8BAM - chains A and B; structure by X-ray diffraction, 1.65 A resolution.

Chain A (and B):
Protein: Probable vanillyl-alcohol oxidase
Organism: Rhodococcus jostii RHA1
Notes: EC 1.1.3.38; chain B of this document is another copy of the same molecule, construct and numbering; everything in this record applies to it too
Reference sequence: Q0SBK1 (Q0SBK1_RHOJR); residues 1-526 here = UniProt positions 1-526
Sequence (526 residues; each row starts with the number of its first residue):
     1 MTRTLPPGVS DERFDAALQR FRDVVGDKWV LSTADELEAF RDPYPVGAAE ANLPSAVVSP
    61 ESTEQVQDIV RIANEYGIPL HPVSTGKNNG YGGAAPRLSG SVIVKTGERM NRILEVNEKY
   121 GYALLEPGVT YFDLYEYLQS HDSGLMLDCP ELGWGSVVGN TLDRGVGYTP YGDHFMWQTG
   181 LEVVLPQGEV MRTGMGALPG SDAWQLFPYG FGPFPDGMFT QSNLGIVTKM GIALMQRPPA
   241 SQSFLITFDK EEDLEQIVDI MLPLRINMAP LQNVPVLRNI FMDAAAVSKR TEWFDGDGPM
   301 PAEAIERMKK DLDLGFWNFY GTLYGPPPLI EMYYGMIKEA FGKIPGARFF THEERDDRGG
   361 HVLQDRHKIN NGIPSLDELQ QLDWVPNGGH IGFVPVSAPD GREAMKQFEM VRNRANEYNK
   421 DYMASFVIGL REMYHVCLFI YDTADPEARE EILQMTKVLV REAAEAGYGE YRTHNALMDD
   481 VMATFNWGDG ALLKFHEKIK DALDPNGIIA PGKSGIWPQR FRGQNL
Disordered / not traced: 1
Construct notes: engineered mutation H81 (Ser in Q0SBK1), E151 (Asp in Q0SBK1), Q381 (Leu in Q0SBK1), V394 (Ser in Q0SBK1), M423 (Ala in Q0SBK1), S425 (Gln in Q0SBK1), V427 (Ile in Q0SBK1), Y434 (His in Q0SBK1), D445 (Ile in Q0SBK1), P518 (Ser in Q0SBK1)
Residues lining bound ligands:
  - FAD (flavin-adenine dinucleotide): Y44, H81, P82, V83, S84, T85, G86, K87, N88, N89, Y91, G93, T106, P127, Y131, P150, E151, L152, G155, S156, G159, N160, L162, D163, G165, V166, Y168, G225, I226, V227, E378, Q381, H390, L438, Y471, R472, K513
  - 2,6-dimethoxy-4-(3-oxidanylpropyl)phenol (QBF): N89, Y91, E151, V166, Y168, R278, M282, R366, H390, G392, S425, V427, Y434, V436, L438, Y471, R472
From the paper describing this entry:
  - mutagenesis - L381Q: decreased catalytic activity on dihydrosinapyl alcohol
  - mutagenesis - I427V: increased catalytic activity on dihydrosinapyl alcohol
  - mutagenesis - I427V: decreased catalytic activity on dihydroconiferyl alcohol
  - binding site for 2,6-dimethoxy-4-(3-oxidanylpropyl)phenol: R278
  - catalytic residues: E151 (proposed by the authors, not directly observed)
  - mutagenesis - L381Q: decreased catalytic activity on 2,6-dimethoxy-4-(3-oxidanylpropyl)phenol
  - mutagenesis - I427V: increased catalytic activity on 2,6-dimethoxy-4-(3-oxidanylpropyl)phenol

Chain A / chain B interface:
Contacting residue pairs - 163 pairs, chain A then chain B:
  K119(A) - I266(B)
  K119(A) - D400(B)  salt bridge
  Y120(A) - L262(B)  hydrophobic
  Y120(A) - I266(B)
  Y120(A) - A398(B)
  Y120(A) - P399(B)  hydrophobic
  Y120(A) - D400(B)
  Y120(A) - R431(B)  hydrogen bond (backbone-side chain)
  G121(A) - R431(B)  hydrogen bond (backbone-side chain)
  R164(A) - Y209(B)
  R164(A) - G210(B)
  R164(A) - G212(B)  hydrogen bond (side chain-backbone)
  R164(A) - F214(B)
  Y171(A) - R431(B)  hydrogen bond
  D173(A) - Y209(B)  hydrogen bond
  F175(A) - Y209(B)  hydrophobic
  F175(A) - F214(B)  hydrophobic
  W177(A) - L430(B)  hydrophobic
  W177(A) - R431(B)
  E182(A) - W487(B)
  E189(A) - K498(B)  salt bridge
  V190(A) - W487(B)
  V190(A) - A491(B)
  M191(A) - W487(B)  hydrophobic
  M191(A) - A491(B)
  M191(A) - L492(B)  hydrophobic
  M191(A) - F495(B)  hydrophobic
  R192(A) - W487(B)
  G194(A) - F485(B)
  M195(A) - G469(B)
  M195(A) - F485(B)  hydrophobic
  G196(A) - W487(B)
  A197(A) - F485(B)
  A197(A) - N486(B)  hydrogen bond (backbone-backbone)
  A197(A) - W487(B)  hydrogen bond (backbone-backbone)
  A197(A) - L492(B)  hydrophobic
  L198(A) - G467(B)
  L198(A) - Y468(B)
  L198(A) - G469(B)
  L198(A) - T484(B)
  L198(A) - F485(B)  hydrophobic
  P199(A) - T484(B)
  P199(A) - N486(B)
  P199(A) - W487(B)
  S201(A) - G467(B)
  L206(A) - A398(B)  hydrophobic
  L206(A) - R431(B)
  L206(A) - E432(B)
  F207(A) - V396(B)  hydrophobic
  F207(A) - E432(B)
  F207(A) - Y434(B)
  Y209(A) - R164(B)
  Y209(A) - D173(B)  hydrogen bond
  Y209(A) - F175(B)  hydrophobic
  G210(A) - Y471(B)
  F211(A) - Q221(B)
  F211(A) - E470(B)
  F211(A) - Y471(B)
  F211(A) - T473(B)
  F211(A) - V481(B)  hydrophobic
  F211(A) - M482(B)  hydrophobic
  F211(A) - F485(B)  hydrophobic
  F211(A) - S514(B)
  G212(A) - R164(B)  hydrogen bond (backbone-side chain)
  G212(A) - T220(B)
  G212(A) - Q221(B)  hydrogen bond (backbone-side chain)
  G212(A) - S514(B)
  P213(A) - G217(B)
  P213(A) - M218(B)
  P213(A) - T220(B)
  P213(A) - Q221(B)
  P213(A) - H496(B)
  P213(A) - I516(B)
  F214(A) - R164(B)
  F214(A) - F175(B)  hydrophobic
  F214(A) - G217(B)  hydrogen bond (backbone-backbone)
  F214(A) - M218(B)  hydrogen bond (backbone-backbone)
  P215(A) - M218(B)  hydrophobic
  P215(A) - F495(B)  hydrophobic
  G217(A) - P213(B)
  G217(A) - F214(B)  hydrogen bond (backbone-backbone)
  M218(A) - P213(B)
  M218(A) - F214(B)  hydrogen bond (backbone-backbone)
  M218(A) - P215(B)  hydrophobic
  M218(A) - M218(B)  hydrophobic
  F219(A) - F495(B)  hydrophobic
  T220(A) - G212(B)
  T220(A) - P213(B)
  Q221(A) - F211(B)
  Q221(A) - G212(B)  hydrogen bond (side chain-backbone)
  Q221(A) - P213(B)
  S222(A) - P213(B)
  A233(A) - R431(B)
  L234(A) - R431(B)  hydrogen bond (backbone-side chain)
  Q236(A) - I266(B)
  Q236(A) - N267(B)  hydrogen bond
  L262(A) - K119(B)
  L262(A) - Y120(B)  hydrophobic
  I266(A) - K119(B)
  I266(A) - Y120(B)
  I266(A) - Q236(B)
  N267(A) - Q236(B)  hydrogen bond
  V396(A) - F207(B)  hydrophobic
  A398(A) - L206(B)  hydrophobic
  P399(A) - Y120(B)
  D400(A) - K119(B)  salt bridge
  D400(A) - Y120(B)
  L430(A) - W177(B)  hydrophobic
  R431(A) - Y120(B)  hydrogen bond (side chain-backbone)
  R431(A) - G121(B)  hydrogen bond (side chain-backbone)
  R431(A) - Y171(B)  hydrogen bond
  R431(A) - W177(B)
  R431(A) - L206(B)
  R431(A) - A233(B)
  R431(A) - L234(B)  hydrogen bond (side chain-backbone)
  E432(A) - L206(B)
  E432(A) - F207(B)
  Y434(A) - F207(B)
  G467(A) - L198(B)
  G467(A) - G200(B)
  G467(A) - S201(B)
  Y468(A) - L198(B)
  G469(A) - M195(B)
  G469(A) - L198(B)
  E470(A) - F211(B)
  Y471(A) - F207(B)  hydrophobic
  Y471(A) - G210(B)
  T473(A) - F211(B)
  V481(A) - F211(B)  hydrophobic
  M482(A) - F211(B)  hydrophobic
  T484(A) - L198(B)
  T484(A) - P199(B)
  F485(A) - G194(B)
  F485(A) - M195(B)  hydrophobic
  F485(A) - A197(B)
  F485(A) - L198(B)
  F485(A) - F211(B)  hydrophobic
  N486(A) - A197(B)  hydrogen bond (backbone-backbone)
  N486(A) - P199(B)
  W487(A) - E182(B)
  W487(A) - V190(B)
  W487(A) - M191(B)  hydrophobic
  W487(A) - R192(B)
  W487(A) - G196(B)
  W487(A) - A197(B)  hydrogen bond (backbone-backbone)
  W487(A) - P199(B)
  A491(A) - V190(B)
  A491(A) - M191(B)
  L492(A) - M191(B)  hydrophobic
  L492(A) - A197(B)  hydrophobic
  F495(A) - M191(B)  hydrophobic
  F495(A) - P215(B)  hydrophobic
  F495(A) - F219(B)  hydrophobic
  F495(A) - L503(B)  hydrophobic
  H496(A) - P213(B)  hydrogen bond (side chain-backbone)
  K498(A) - A502(B)
  A502(A) - K498(B)
  A502(A) - A502(B)  hydrophobic
  L503(A) - F495(B)  hydrophobic
  L503(A) - K498(B)
  S514(A) - F211(B)
  S514(A) - G212(B)
  I516(A) - P213(B)
Other interface residues (no listed pair), chain A (79 interface residues in all): M176, L185, G200, D202, M235, A464, R472, M478, I499
Other interface residues (no listed pair), chain B (79 interface residues in all): M176, L185, Q205, S222, M235, E403, A464, R472, M478, I499

Summary:
Chain A and chain B each contribute 79 residues to their interface; the contacts include 25 hydrogen bonds and
3 salt bridges. Among the polar pairs are K119(A)-D400(B), E189(A)-K498(B) and Y120(A)-R431(B). Bound to chain
A: flavin-adenine dinucleotide and 2,6-dimethoxy-4-(3-oxidanylpropyl)phenol. From the paper: the catalytic
residue E151(A); L381Q of chain A reduces catalytic activity on dihydrosinapyl alcohol.
Chain A and chain B are both Probable vanillyl-alcohol oxidase (Rhodococcus jostii RHA1); the structure,
Eugenol Oxidase (EUGO) from Rhodococcus jostii RHA1, tenfold mutant active on propanol syringol, was
determined by X-ray diffraction (same publication as 8BAP).
